6PPH - chains k and l of the 21 polymer chains in the assembly; structure by electron microscopy, 3.80 A resolution.

# Chain k
Molecule: Capsid vertex component 1
Organism: Human herpesvirus 8
UniProtKB: Q76RH8 (Q76RH8_HHV8); residues 1-454 here = UniProt positions 1-454
Amino-acid sequence (454 residues; row label = number of the first residue in the row):
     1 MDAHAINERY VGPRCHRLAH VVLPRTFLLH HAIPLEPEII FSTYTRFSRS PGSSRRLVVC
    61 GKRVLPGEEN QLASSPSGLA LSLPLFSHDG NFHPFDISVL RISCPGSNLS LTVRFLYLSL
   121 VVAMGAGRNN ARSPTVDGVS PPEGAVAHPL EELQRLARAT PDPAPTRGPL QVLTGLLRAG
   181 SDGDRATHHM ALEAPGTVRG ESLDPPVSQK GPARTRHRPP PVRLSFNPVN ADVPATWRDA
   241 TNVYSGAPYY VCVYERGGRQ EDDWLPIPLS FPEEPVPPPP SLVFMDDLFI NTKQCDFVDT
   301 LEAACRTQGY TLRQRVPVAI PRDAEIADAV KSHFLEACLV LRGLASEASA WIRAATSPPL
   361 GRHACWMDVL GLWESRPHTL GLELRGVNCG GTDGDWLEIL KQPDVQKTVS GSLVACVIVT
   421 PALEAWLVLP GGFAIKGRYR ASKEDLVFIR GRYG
Unresolved in the structure: 67-74, 127-219, 257-260, 359-363
Differences from the reference sequence: conflict Pro165 (Leu in Q76RH8), Ser281 (Gly in Q76RH8)
Disulfides: Cys365-Cys389

# Chain l
Molecule: Capsid vertex component 2
Organism: Human herpesvirus 8
UniProtKB: Q76RI7 (Q76RI7_HHV8); residues 1-549 here = UniProt positions 1-549
Amino-acid sequence (549 residues; row label = number of the first residue in the row):
     1 MLTSERSYLR YPKNRRWTEA GRFWAPHPEN VLFIHKPTME ETRRVALGLR SQLVRNRERK
    61 TKAHLLSLEL DRLVQVHDSR VRVINADIDA VKQMIGNMTW SDNIDMPQSR SHEPPLVTSP
   121 PQASHRNFTV AIVPGDPHFS VDRDLRGELM PTLYMNQNQW LPSFGPWFIS LTDNAMQRRV
   181 FPKELKGTVN FQNSTSLKLI SHTLTTVAST TADFFADARH LTDTQAALCL VNAYFCQKTS
   241 RQLPATPDDL LADLPQKLDL LITQLKQESG PGDFSFTYSN PQERASLAPL NKESRYPTAF
   301 FQRHKLHAMM AKAGLFPHNK GTGAPGTAPA MDLVFAITSA MFGSDIPPFS AYQWNLRAGI
   361 VALEVFILAY GLLEFGQVAR GHPNRRLNLV SLLGPKFQPG ALPDPNAPML KRGQLFSFIS
   421 EHYIIPTLQA NPNAPVSFIF PGIILAALEA RSTVSHKQPG PFVNLTGSRF NEIFEILNQQ
   481 LTFRDPLALL QARTALRLAT EEGLDVLLSH PSPPTLLQEI IKSQFGGGDD YDRAYFMVLG
   541 CLPVVLAVV
Unresolved in the structure: 1-21, 105-549

# How chain k and chain l interact
Contacting residue pairs - 67 pairs, chain k then chain l:
  Phe95(k) - Leu65(l)  hydrophobic
  Leu118(k) - Leu68(l)
  Leu118(k) - Glu69(l)
  Ser119(k) - Leu68(l)
  Val122(k) - Leu68(l)
  Val122(k) - Asp71(l)
  Val122(k) - Gln75(l)  hydrogen bond (backbone-side chain)
  Gly125(k) - Gln75(l)  hydrogen bond (backbone-side chain)
  Thr241(k) - His64(l)
  Val243(k) - Thr61(l)
  Asp263(k) - Arg82(l)
  Trp264(k) - Ser79(l)
  Trp264(k) - Arg82(l)
  Pro266(k) - Ser79(l)
  Ile267(k) - Arg72(l)  hydrogen bond (backbone-side chain)
  Leu269(k) - Arg72(l)
  Phe271(k) - Glu69(l)
  Pro280(k) - Glu58(l)
  Pro280(k) - Thr61(l)
  Pro280(k) - Lys62(l)
  Val283(k) - Leu65(l)  hydrophobic
  Phe284(k) - Thr61(l)
  Asp287(k) - Arg57(l)  salt bridge
  Asn291(k) - Arg50(l)
  Cys295(k) - Arg50(l)  hydrogen bond
  Cys305(k) - Ile34(l)  hydrophobic
  Tyr310(k) - Leu32(l)
  Tyr310(k) - Phe33(l)
  Tyr310(k) - Ile34(l)  hydrogen bond (backbone-backbone)
  Tyr310(k) - Lys36(l)  hydrogen bond
  Tyr310(k) - Met39(l)  hydrophobic
  Thr311(k) - Leu32(l)
  Thr311(k) - Phe33(l)
  Leu312(k) - Asn30(l)
  Leu312(k) - Val31(l)
  Leu312(k) - Leu32(l)  hydrogen bond (backbone-backbone)
  Leu312(k) - Ile34(l)  hydrophobic
  Arg313(k) - Asn30(l)
  Gln314(k) - Pro26(l)
  Gln314(k) - His27(l)  hydrogen bond (side chain-backbone)
  Gln314(k) - Asn30(l)  hydrogen bond
  Pro317(k) - Pro26(l)  hydrophobic
  Val318(k) - Pro26(l)
  Ala319(k) - Trp24(l)
  Ile320(k) - Phe23(l)
  Ile320(k) - Trp24(l)  hydrogen bond (backbone-backbone)
  Pro321(k) - Phe23(l)  hydrophobic
  Pro321(k) - Trp24(l)
  Arg322(k) - Arg22(l)  hydrogen bond (backbone-backbone)
  Arg322(k) - Trp24(l)
  Asp323(k) - Trp24(l)
  Ala327(k) - Leu32(l)
  Val330(k) - Leu32(l)  hydrophobic
  Lys331(k) - Leu32(l)
  Lys331(k) - Phe33(l)  hydrogen bond (side chain-backbone)
  Phe334(k) - Ile34(l)  hydrophobic
  Leu335(k) - Thr38(l)
  Leu335(k) - Met39(l)  hydrophobic
  Leu335(k) - Thr42(l)
  Leu339(k) - Thr42(l)
  Leu339(k) - Val45(l)  hydrophobic
  Leu339(k) - Ala46(l)
  Arg342(k) - Arg43(l)
  Arg342(k) - Ala46(l)
  Arg342(k) - Arg50(l)
  Phe433(k) - Asn30(l)
  Phe433(k) - Leu32(l)  hydrophobic
Other interface residues (no listed pair), chain k (47 interface residues in all): Ala126, Leu265, Pro279, Leu288, Glu302, Gly309, Gly343
Other interface residues (no listed pair), chain l (33 interface residues in all): Pro28, Val83
The authors on this interface:
  - interface residues, chain k: Thr311(k), Ala319(k)
  - interface residues, chain l: Phe23(l), Val31(l)

# Overview
The interface between chain k and chain l involves 47 residues on one side and 33 on the other; the contacts
include 12 hydrogen bonds and 1 salt bridge. Polar pairs include Asp287(k)-Arg57(l), Val122(k)-Gln75(l) and
Gly125(k)-Gln75(l). From the paper: interface residues Thr311(k), Ala319(k) and Phe23(l) among others.
Chain k is Capsid vertex component 1 and chain l is Capsid vertex component 2, both from Human herpesvirus 8;
the structure, Kaposi's sarcoma-associated herpesvirus (KSHV), C1 penton vertex register, CATC-binding
structure, was determined by electron microscopy, deposited together with 6PPB, 6PPD and 6PPI.
